PDB entry 6QWG | X-ray diffraction, 1.90 A resolution | chain A

Chain A:
Molecule: Copper-containing nitrite reductase
Organism: Achromobacter cycloclastes
Notes: EC 1.7.2.1
UniProt: P25006 (NIR_ACHCY); residues 8-340 here correspond to UniProt positions 46-378 (UniProt number = residue number + 38)
Chain sequence (333 residues; row label = number of the first residue in the row):
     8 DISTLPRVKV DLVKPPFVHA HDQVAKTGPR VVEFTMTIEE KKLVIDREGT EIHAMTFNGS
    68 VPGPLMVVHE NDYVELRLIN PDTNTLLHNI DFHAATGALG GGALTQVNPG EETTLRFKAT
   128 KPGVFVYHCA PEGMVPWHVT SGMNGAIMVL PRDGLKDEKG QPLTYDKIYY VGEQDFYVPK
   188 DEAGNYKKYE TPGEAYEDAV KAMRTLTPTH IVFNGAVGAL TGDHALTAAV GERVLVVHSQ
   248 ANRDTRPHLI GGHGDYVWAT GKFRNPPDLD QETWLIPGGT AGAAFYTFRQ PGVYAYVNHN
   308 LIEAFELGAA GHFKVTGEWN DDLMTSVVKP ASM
Bound ions: Cu ion site 1: H95, C136, H145, M150; Cu ion site 2: H100, H135, H306 (together with nitrite ion)
Small-molecule neighbours: nitrite ion (NO2): D98, H100, H135, H255, I257, H306, L308
UniProt features mapped onto this chain:
  - binding site (Cu cation): H95, H100, H135, C136, H145, M150, H306

Overview:
Chain A binds nitrite ion. The Cu ion site 1 is built by H95, C136, H145 and M150. H100, H135 and H306
coordinate Cu ion site 2. UniProt lists 7 Cu cation-binding residues.
Chain A is Copper-containing nitrite reductase (Achromobacter cycloclastes); the structure, Serial Femtosecond
Crystallography Structure of Cu Nitrite Reductase from Achromobacter cycloclastes: Nitrite complex at Room
Temperature, was determined by X-ray diffraction, deposited together with 6I6G, 6I7C and 6I7F.
